PDB entry 9MT6 | electron microscopy, 3.00 A resolution | chains C and F of the 9 polymer chains in the assembly

[Chain C (and F)]
Molecule: Junv GP2
Organism: Mammarenavirus juninense
Notes: chain F of this document is another copy of the same molecule, construct and numbering; everything in this record applies to it too
UniProt: P26313 (GLYC_JUNIN); residue numbers follow UniProt; this construct covers 252-485
Chain sequence (234 residues; each row starts with the number of its first residue):
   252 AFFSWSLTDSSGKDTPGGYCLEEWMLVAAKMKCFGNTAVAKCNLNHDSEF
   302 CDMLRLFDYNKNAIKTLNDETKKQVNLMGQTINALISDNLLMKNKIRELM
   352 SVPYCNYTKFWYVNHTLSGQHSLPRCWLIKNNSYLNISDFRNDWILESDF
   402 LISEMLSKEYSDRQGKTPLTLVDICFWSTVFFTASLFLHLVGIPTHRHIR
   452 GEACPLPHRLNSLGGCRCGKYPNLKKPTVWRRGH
Not modelled in the structure: 252-268, 319-330
Swiss-Prot annotation at these positions:
  - binding site (Zn(2+)): His447, His449, Cys455, His459, Cys467, Cys469, His485
  - glycosylation (N-linked (GlcNAc...) asparagine): Asn357, Asn365, Asn382, Asn387
  - mutagenesis: Lys476 to Lys477 (Induces transport to the cell surface in the absence of SSP. No effect on SSP binding), Arg482 to Arg483 (Induces transport to the cell surface in the absence of SSP. No effect on SSP binding)
Disulfides: Cys271-Cys284, Cys293-Cys302, Cys356-Cys377
Covalently attached groups: N-acetylglucosamine (NAG) linked to Asn357, Asn365, Asn382
Ion coordination: Zn2+ site 1: His447, His449, Cys455, His485; Zn2+ site 2: His459, Cys467, Cys469 (shared with 1 residue of chain G)

[Interface between chain C and chain F]
Pairs across the interface (25; chain C residue first):
  Ile347(C) - Thr332(F)
  Met351(C) - Leu318(F)
  Val353(C) - Leu318(F)  hydrophobic
  Ser404(C) - Gly416(F)
  Leu407(C) - Gln415(F)
  Leu407(C) - Gly416(F)
  Leu407(C) - Lys417(F)
  Glu410(C) - Leu420(F)
  Glu410(C) - Thr421(F)  hydrogen bond
  Tyr411(C) - Gln415(F)
  Tyr411(C) - Thr418(F)  hydrogen bond (side chain-backbone)
  Tyr411(C) - Pro419(F)
  Tyr411(C) - Leu420(F)
  Tyr411(C) - Val423(F)
  Arg414(C) - Leu420(F)
  Arg414(C) - Asp424(F)  salt bridge
  Gln415(C) - Gln415(F)  hydrogen bond
  Cys426(C) - Phe427(F)  hydrophobic
  Phe433(C) - Thr434(F)
  Phe433(C) - Phe438(F)  hydrophobic
  Thr434(C) - Thr434(F)
  Leu437(C) - Thr434(F)
  Leu437(C) - Phe438(F)  hydrophobic
  Leu437(C) - Leu441(F)  hydrophobic
  Leu441(C) - Leu441(F)  hydrophobic
Interface residues without a listed pair, chain C (17 interface residues in all): Ser408, Thr430, His440
Interface residues without a listed pair, chain F (21 interface residues in all): Tyr310, Asn313, Ser412, Val431, Ala435, Leu437

[Overview]
17 residues of chain C and 21 residues of chain F are in contact, with 3 hydrogen bonds and 1 salt bridge.
Polar contacts include Arg414(C)-Asp424(F), Glu410(C)-Thr421(F) and Tyr411(C)-Thr418(F). N-acetylglucosamine
is covalently linked to Asn357(C), Asn365(C) and Asn382(C).
Both chains are Junv GP2 (Mammarenavirus juninense). Entry 9MT6 (Structure of the Junin virus glycoprotein
complex) was determined by electron microscopy.
